PDB entry 8SYP | electron microscopy, 2.60 A resolution | chains A and J of the 12 polymer chains in the assembly

[Chain A]
Name: Histone H3.1
Source organism: Homo sapiens
UniProtKB: P68431 (H31_HUMAN); residues 0-135 here correspond to UniProt positions 1-136 (UniProt number = residue number + 1)
Amino-acid sequence (136 residues; each row starts with the number of its first residue; numbering starts at 0):
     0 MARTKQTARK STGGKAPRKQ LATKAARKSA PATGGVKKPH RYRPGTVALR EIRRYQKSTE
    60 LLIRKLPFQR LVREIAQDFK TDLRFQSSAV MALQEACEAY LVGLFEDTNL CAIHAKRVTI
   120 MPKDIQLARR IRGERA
Disordered / not traced: 0-36, 135
Curated features (UniProtKB/Swiss-Prot):
  - modified residue: Arg2 (Asymmetric dimethylarginine), Thr3 (Phosphothreonine), Lys4 (Allysine), Gln5 (5-glutamyl dopamine), Thr6 (Phosphothreonine), Arg8 (Citrulline), Lys9 (N6,N6,N6-trimethyllysine), Ser10 (ADP-ribosylserine), Thr11 (Phosphothreonine), Lys14 (N6-(2-hydroxyisobutyryl)lysine), Arg17 (Asymmetric dimethylarginine), Lys18 (N6-(2-hydroxyisobutyryl)lysine), Lys23 (N6-(2-hydroxyisobutyryl)lysine), Arg26 (Citrulline), Lys27 (N6,N6,N6-trimethyllysine), Ser28 (ADP-ribosylserine), Lys36 (N6,N6,N6-trimethyllysine), Lys37 (N6-methyllysine), Tyr41 (Phosphotyrosine), Lys56 (N6,N6,N6-trimethyllysine) and 8 more in UniProt
  - lipidation: Lys18 (N6-decanoyllysine)

[Chain J]
Molecule: 162-nt DNA strand
Sequence (162 nucleotides; numbered 1 to 162; the number before each row is that of its first residue):
     1 AAATAGGAAC CCCACATGCC CTGTGTCTGC AAGTACAGAA CTAGCCAGAC AGACTGACCT
    61 ATTTTTGTGA GGGGAATCGG GAAGTATCCA TTGCTAAGAC TCAGCAATGC TGCAACTCTC
   121 AGCAACCAGC TGAAGATCAG CAGCCGAGAG GCCCTGCACC TA
Disordered / not traced: 1-10, 158-162

[Chain A / chain J interface]
Pairs across the interface (24):
  Arg40(A) - DG93(J)  hydrogen bond to the base
  Arg40(A) - DC94(J)  sugar contact
  Tyr41(A) - DT17(J)  phosphate contact
  Tyr41(A) - DG18(J)  sugar contact
  Tyr41(A) - DG93(J)  sugar contact
  Tyr41(A) - DC94(J)  phosphate contact
  Pro43(A) - DT92(J)  phosphate contact
  Pro43(A) - DG93(J)  phosphate contact
  Gly44(A) - DG93(J)  hydrogen bond to the phosphate
  Val46(A) - DG93(J)  phosphate contact
  Ala47(A) - DG93(J)  hydrogen bond to the phosphate
  Arg49(A) - DG18(J)  sugar contact
  Arg49(A) - DC19(J)  phosphate contact
  Arg53(A) - DC19(J)  salt bridge to the phosphate
  Lys56(A) - DC20(J)  salt bridge to the phosphate
  Arg63(A) - DT101(J)  phosphate contact
  Arg63(A) - DC102(J)  salt bridge to the phosphate
  Lys64(A) - DC102(J)  hydrogen bond to the phosphate
  Leu65(A) - DT101(J)  phosphate contact
  Leu65(A) - DC102(J)  hydrogen bond to the phosphate
  Pro66(A) - DT101(J)  phosphate contact
  Arg69(A) - DT101(J)  salt bridge to the phosphate
  Arg83(A) - DC110(J)  sugar contact
  Arg83(A) - DT111(J)  sugar contact
Other interface residues (no listed pair), chain A (19 interface residues in all): His39, Arg42, Thr45, Thr118
Other interface residues (no listed pair), chain J (12 interface residues in all): DT91

[Summary]
19 residues of chain A and 12 residues of chain J are in contact, with 5 hydrogen bonds and 4 salt bridges.
Polar pairs include Arg40(A)-DG93(J), Gly44(A)-DG93(J) and Ala47(A)-DG93(J).
Here chain A is Histone H3.1 (Homo sapiens) and chain J is a 162-nt DNA strand. Entry 8SYP (Genomic CX3CR1
nucleosome) was determined by electron microscopy (same publication as 8EVH, 8EVI and 8EVJ).
